PDB entry 3LDO | X-ray diffraction, 1.95 A resolution | chain A

== Chain A ==
Name: 78 kDa glucose-regulated protein
Organism: Homo sapiens
Notes: fragment: ATPase domain (residues 26-407)
Reference sequence: P11021 (GRP78_HUMAN); numbering as in UniProt (aligned over 26-407)
Amino-acid sequence (384 residues; each row starts with the number of its first residue):
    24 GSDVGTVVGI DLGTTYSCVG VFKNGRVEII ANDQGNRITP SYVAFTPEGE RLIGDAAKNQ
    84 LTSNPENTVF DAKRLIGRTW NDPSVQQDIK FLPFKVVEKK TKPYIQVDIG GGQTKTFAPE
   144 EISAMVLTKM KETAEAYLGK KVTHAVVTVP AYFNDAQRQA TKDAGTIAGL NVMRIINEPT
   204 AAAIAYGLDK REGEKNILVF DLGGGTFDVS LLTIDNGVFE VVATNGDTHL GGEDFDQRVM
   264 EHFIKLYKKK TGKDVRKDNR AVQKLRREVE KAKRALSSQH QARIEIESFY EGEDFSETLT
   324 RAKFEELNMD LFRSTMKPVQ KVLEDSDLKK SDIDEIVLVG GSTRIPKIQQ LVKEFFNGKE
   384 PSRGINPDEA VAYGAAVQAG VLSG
Not modelled in the structure: 24-25
Sequence notes: expression tag (24-25)
Ligand contacts: AMP-PNP (ANP; phosphoaminophosphonic acid-adenylate ester): D34, G36, T37, T38, Y39, G226, G227, G228, T229, G255, E256, E293, K296, R297, S300, G363, G364, S365, R367, I368, D391
Curated features (UniProtKB/Swiss-Prot):
  - binding site (ATP): G36 to Y39, K96, G227 to T229, E293 to S300, G364 to R367
  - modified residue: S86 (Phosphoserine), K125 (N6-acetyllysine), Y160 (3'-nitrotyrosine), K213 (N6-acetyllysine), K271 (N6-acetyllysine), K326 (N6-acetyllysine), K353 (N6-acetyllysine)
  - cross-link (Glycyl lysine isopeptide (Lys-Gly)): K352 (interchain with G-Cter in SUMO2), K353 (interchain with G-Cter in SUMO1)
  - mutagenesis: T229 (T229A: Impaired ATPase activity)

== In short ==
Ligands of chain A: AMP-PNP. From UniProt: 20 ATP-binding residues and one mutagenesis site.
Chain A is 78 kDa glucose-regulated protein (Homo sapiens); the structure, Crystal structure of human GRP78
(70kDa heat shock protein 5 / BIP) ATPase domain in complex ..., was determined by X-ray diffraction together
with 3LDL, 3LDN and 3LDP from the same study.
